Entry 6NMG (X-ray diffraction, 2.20 A resolution); this record covers chain A.

# Chain A
Protein: Resistance to inhibitors of cholinesterase 8 homolog A (C. elegans)
Organism: Rattus norvegicus
Reference sequence: B1H241 (B1H241_RAT); numbering as in UniProt (aligned over 1-452)
Amino-acid sequence (453 residues; each row starts with the number of its first residue; numbering starts at 0):
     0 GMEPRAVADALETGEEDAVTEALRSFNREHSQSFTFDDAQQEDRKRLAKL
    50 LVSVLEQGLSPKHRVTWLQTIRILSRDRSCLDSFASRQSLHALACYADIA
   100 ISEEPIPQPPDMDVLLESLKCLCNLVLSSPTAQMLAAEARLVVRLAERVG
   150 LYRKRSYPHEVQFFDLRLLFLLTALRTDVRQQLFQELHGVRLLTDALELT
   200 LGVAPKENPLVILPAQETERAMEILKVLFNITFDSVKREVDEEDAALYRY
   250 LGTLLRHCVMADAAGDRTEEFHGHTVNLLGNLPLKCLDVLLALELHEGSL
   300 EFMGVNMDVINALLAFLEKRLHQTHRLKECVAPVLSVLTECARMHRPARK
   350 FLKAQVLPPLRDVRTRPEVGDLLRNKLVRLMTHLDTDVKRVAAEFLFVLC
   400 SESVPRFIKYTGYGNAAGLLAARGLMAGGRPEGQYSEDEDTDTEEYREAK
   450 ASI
Unresolved in the structure: 104-107, 204-206, 361-364, 424-452
Construct notes: expression tag (0); engineered mutation Phe232 (Tyr in B1H241)
Reported in the primary citation:
  - binding site for sulfate ion: Arg345, Arg348, Lys349
  - mutagenesis - R345Q, K349A: decreased catalytic activity (GEF activity)
  - post-translational modification sites: Ser435, Thr440 (citing earlier work)

# In short
The paper reports a binding site for sulfate ion at Arg345, Arg348 and Lys349; R345Q and K349A reduce
catalytic activity (GEF activity).
Chain A is Resistance to inhibitors of cholinesterase 8 homolog A (C. elegans) (Rattus norvegicus); the
structure, Crystal Structure of Rat Ric-8A G alpha binding domain, was determined by X-ray diffraction
together with 6NMJ from the same study.
